Entry 2YU9 (X-ray diffraction, 3.40 A resolution); this record covers chains C and K of the 13 polymer chains in the assembly.

[Chain C]
Name: DNA-directed RNA polymerase II 45 kDa polypeptide
From: Saccharomyces cerevisiae
Notes: EC 2.7.7.6
UniProtKB: P16370 (RPB3_YEAST); residues 1-318 here = UniProt positions 1-318
Amino-acid sequence (318 residues; row label = number of the first residue in the row):
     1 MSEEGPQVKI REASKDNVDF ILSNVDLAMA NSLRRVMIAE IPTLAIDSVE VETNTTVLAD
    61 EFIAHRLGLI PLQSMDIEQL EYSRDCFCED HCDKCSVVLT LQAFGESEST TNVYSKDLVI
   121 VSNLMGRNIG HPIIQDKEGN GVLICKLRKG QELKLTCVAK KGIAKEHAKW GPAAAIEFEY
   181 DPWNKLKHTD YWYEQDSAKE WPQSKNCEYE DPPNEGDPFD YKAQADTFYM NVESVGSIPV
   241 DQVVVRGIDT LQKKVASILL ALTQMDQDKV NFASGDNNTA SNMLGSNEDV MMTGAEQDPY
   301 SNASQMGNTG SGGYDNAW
Not modelled in the structure: 1-2, 269-318
UniProt features mapped onto this chain:
  - binding site (Zn(2+)): Cys-86, Cys-88, Cys-92, Cys-95
  - modified residue: Ser-2 (N-acetylserine)
Metal / ion sites: Zn2+: Cys-86, Cys-88, Cys-92, Cys-95

[Chain K]
Name: DNA-directed RNA polymerase II 13.6 kDa polypeptide
From: Saccharomyces cerevisiae
Notes: EC 2.7.7.6
UniProtKB: P38902 (RPB11_YEAST); residues 1-120 here = UniProt positions 1-120
Amino-acid sequence (120 residues; numbered 1 to 120; the number before each row is that of its first residue):
     1 MNAPDRFELF LLGEGESKLK IDPDTKAPNA VVITFEKEDH TLGNLIRAEL LNDRKVLFAA
    61 YKVEHPFFAR FKLRIQTTEG YDPKDALKNA CNSIINKLGA LKTNFETEWN LQTLAADDAF
Not modelled in the structure: 115-120

[How chain C and chain K interact]
Contacting residue pairs (61; chain C residue first):
  Glu-3(C) / Asn-104(K)  hydrogen bond (backbone-side chain)
  Glu-4(C) / Ala-100(K)
  Gly-5(C) / Asn-104(K)
  Pro-6(C) / Lys-97(K)
  Pro-6(C) / Leu-101(K)  hydrophobic
  Pro-6(C) / Asn-104(K)  hydrogen bond (backbone-side chain)
  Gln-7(C) / Asn-104(K)  hydrogen bond
  Val-8(C) / Leu-101(K)  hydrophobic
  Val-8(C) / Asn-104(K)
  Val-8(C) / Phe-105(K)  hydrophobic
  Val-8(C) / Glu-108(K)
  Lys-9(C) / Glu-108(K)
  Ile-10(C) / Glu-108(K)  hydrogen bond (backbone-side chain)
  Ile-10(C) / Gln-112(K)
  Ala-13(C) / Leu-114(K)
  Ser-14(C) / Leu-114(K)
  Val-18(C) / Trp-109(K)  hydrophobic
  Leu-22(C) / Leu-101(K)  hydrophobic
  Asp-26(C) / Asn-52(K)
  Ala-28(C) / Leu-45(K)
  Ala-28(C) / Ala-48(K)  hydrophobic
  Met-29(C) / Leu-45(K)  hydrophobic
  Met-29(C) / Lys-97(K)
  Ser-32(C) / Thr-41(K)  hydrogen bond (side chain-backbone)
  Ser-32(C) / Leu-45(K)
  Arg-35(C) / His-40(K)
  Arg-35(C) / Thr-41(K)  hydrogen bond
  Val-36(C) / Thr-41(K)
  Glu-40(C) / Thr-41(K)  hydrogen bond
  Arg-84(C) / Phe-10(K)
  Arg-84(C) / Leu-11(K)
  Ile-163(C) / Phe-10(K)  hydrophobic
  Lys-165(C) / Arg-6(K)  hydrogen bond (backbone-side chain)
  Lys-165(C) / Asp-39(K)  salt bridge
  Glu-166(C) / Arg-6(K)  hydrogen bond (backbone-side chain)
  Glu-166(C) / Phe-10(K)
  Asp-241(C) / Trp-109(K)
  Val-244(C) / Phe-105(K)  hydrophobic
  Val-245(C) / Glu-106(K)
  Ile-248(C) / Leu-98(K)
  Ile-248(C) / Leu-101(K)  hydrophobic
  Leu-251(C) / Leu-45(K)  hydrophobic
  Leu-251(C) / Leu-98(K)  hydrophobic
  Gln-252(C) / Ile-95(K)
  Gln-252(C) / Leu-98(K)
  Lys-254(C) / Glu-38(K)  salt bridge
  Lys-254(C) / Leu-42(K)
  Val-255(C) / Cys-91(K)
  Val-255(C) / Ile-95(K)  hydrophobic
  Ile-258(C) / Phe-35(K)  hydrophobic
  Ile-258(C) / Leu-42(K)  hydrophobic
  Ile-258(C) / Cys-91(K)  hydrophobic
  Leu-259(C) / Lys-88(K)
  Leu-259(C) / Cys-91(K)  hydrophobic
  Leu-259(C) / Asn-92(K)
  Leu-262(C) / Leu-19(K)  hydrophobic
  Leu-262(C) / Leu-87(K)  hydrophobic
  Leu-262(C) / Lys-88(K)
  Met-265(C) / Leu-19(K)
  Met-265(C) / Ile-21(K)  hydrophobic
  Asp-266(C) / Lys-84(K)
Interface residues without a listed pair, chain C (44 interface residues in all): Arg-11, Lys-15, Leu-33, His-167, Asp-249, Ala-256, Ser-257, Ala-261
Interface residues without a listed pair, chain K (41 interface residues in all): Phe-7, Leu-9, Lys-18, Lys-20, Asn-44, Ile-94, Asn-96, Gly-99, Lys-102, Thr-113

[Summary]
44 residues of chain C and 41 residues of chain K are in contact, with 9 hydrogen bonds and 2 salt bridges.
Among the polar pairs are Lys-165(C)/Asp-39(K), Lys-254(C)/Glu-38(K) and Glu-3(C)/Asn-104(K). From UniProt: 4
Zn2+-binding residues on chain C.
Chain C is DNA-directed RNA polymerase II 45 kDa polypeptide and chain K is DNA-directed RNA polymerase II
13.6 kDa polypeptide, both from Saccharomyces cerevisiae; the structure, RNA polymerase II elongation complex
in 150 mm MG+2 with UTP, was determined by X-ray diffraction (same publication as 2E2H, 2E2I, 2E2J, 2NVQ,
2NVT, 2NVX, 2NVY and 2NVZ).
